Entry 7YXJ (X-ray diffraction, 2.45 A resolution); this record covers chains A and B.

# Chain A (and B)
Molecule: GH14974p
From: Drosophila melanogaster
Notes: EC 1.14.11.-; chain B of this document is another copy of the same molecule, construct and numbering; everything in this record applies to it too
UniProtKB: Q9VU77 (Q9VU77_DROME); residue numbers follow UniProt; this construct covers 1-316
Sequence (322 residues; numbered -5 to 316; the number before each row is that of its first residue; numbers below 1 keep their minus sign (Gly-5 is residue -5)):
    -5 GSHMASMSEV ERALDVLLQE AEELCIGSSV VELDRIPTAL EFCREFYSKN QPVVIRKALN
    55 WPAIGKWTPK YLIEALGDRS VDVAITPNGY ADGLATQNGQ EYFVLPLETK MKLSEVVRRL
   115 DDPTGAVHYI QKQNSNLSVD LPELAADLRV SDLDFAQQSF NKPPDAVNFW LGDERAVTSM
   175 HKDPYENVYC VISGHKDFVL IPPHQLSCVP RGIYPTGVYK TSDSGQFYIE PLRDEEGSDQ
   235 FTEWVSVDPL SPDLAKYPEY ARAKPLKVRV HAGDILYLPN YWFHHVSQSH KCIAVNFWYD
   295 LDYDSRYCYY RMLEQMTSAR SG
Not modelled in the structure: -5 to 0, 313-316 (chain B: -5 to -1, 130-133, 313-316)
Construct notes: expression tag (-5 to 0)
Modified positions: Cys19 (S-hydroxycysteine; CSO)
Metal / ion sites: Mn2+: His175, Asp177, His278 (together with pyridine-2,4-dicarboxylic acid)
Small-molecule neighbours: pyridine-2,4-dicarboxylic acid (PD2): Tyr123, Trp164, Thr172, His175, Asp177, Asn181, Tyr183, Lys190, His278, Val280, Asn290, Trp292
UniProt features mapped onto this chain:
  - binding site (2-oxoglutarate): Tyr123, Thr172, Asn181, Tyr183, Lys190, Trp292
  - binding site (succinate): Tyr123, Tyr183, Lys190
  - binding site (Fe cation): His175, Asp177, His278
  - modified residue: Cys19 (Cysteine sulfenic acid (-SOH))
Reported in the primary citation:
  - Mn2+ coordination: His175, Asp177

# How chain A and chain B interact
Contacting residue pairs - 73 pairs, chain A then chain B:
  Glu3(A) - Val4(B)
  Val4(A) - Glu3(B)
  Ala7(A) - Met306(B)
  Ala7(A) - Met310(B)  hydrophobic
  Val10(A) - Arg305(B)
  Val10(A) - Met306(B)
  Val10(A) - Gln309(B)
  Leu11(A) - Cys302(B)  hydrophobic
  Leu11(A) - Tyr303(B)  hydrophobic
  Leu11(A) - Met306(B)  hydrophobic
  Glu14(A) - Tyr301(B)
  Glu14(A) - Cys302(B)
  Glu14(A) - Arg305(B)  salt bridge
  Ala15(A) - Cys302(B)  hydrophobic
  Leu18(A) - Tyr297(B)  hydrophobic
  Leu18(A) - Tyr301(B)  hydrophobic
  Ile20(A) - Tyr297(B)
  Ile20(A) - Asp298(B)
  Ile20(A) - Ser299(B)
  Ile20(A) - Cys302(B)  hydrophobic
  Ala33(A) - Leu34(B)
  Leu34(A) - Ala33(B)
  Leu34(A) - Leu34(B)
  Leu34(A) - Gln152(B)
  Cys37(A) - Leu34(B)  hydrophobic
  Cys37(A) - Cys37(B)  hydrophobic
  Cys37(A) - Arg38(B)
  Arg38(A) - Cys37(B)
  Arg38(A) - Gln152(B)  hydrogen bond (side chain-backbone)
  Arg38(A) - Ser153(B)
  Arg38(A) - Asn155(B)
  Tyr41(A) - Ser42(B)
  Tyr41(A) - Lys43(B)  hydrogen bond
  Ser42(A) - Ser42(B)
  Lys43(A) - Tyr41(B)  hydrogen bond
  Lys43(A) - Asp296(B)
  Lys43(A) - Asp298(B)
  Gln152(A) - Leu34(B)
  Gln152(A) - Arg38(B)  hydrogen bond (backbone-side chain)
  Ser153(A) - Arg38(B)
  Asn155(A) - Arg38(B)
  His198(A) - Tyr303(B)
  Asp296(A) - Lys43(B)
  Tyr297(A) - Leu18(B)  hydrophobic
  Asp298(A) - Ile20(B)
  Asp298(A) - Arg300(B)  salt bridge
  Ser299(A) - Arg300(B)
  Arg300(A) - Ser42(B)
  Arg300(A) - Asp298(B)  salt bridge
  Arg300(A) - Ser299(B)
  Arg300(A) - Arg300(B)
  Tyr301(A) - Glu14(B)
  Tyr301(A) - Leu18(B)  hydrophobic
  Cys302(A) - Leu11(B)  hydrophobic
  Cys302(A) - Glu14(B)
  Cys302(A) - Ala15(B)  hydrophobic
  Cys302(A) - Ile20(B)  hydrophobic
  Tyr303(A) - Leu11(B)  hydrophobic
  Tyr303(A) - His198(B)
  Tyr303(A) - Tyr303(B)  hydrophobic
  Tyr303(A) - Leu307(B)
  Arg305(A) - Val10(B)
  Arg305(A) - Glu14(B)  salt bridge
  Met306(A) - Ala7(B)
  Met306(A) - Val10(B)
  Met306(A) - Leu11(B)  hydrophobic
  Met306(A) - Met306(B)  hydrophobic
  Met306(A) - Met310(B)  hydrophobic
  Gln309(A) - Arg6(B)
  Gln309(A) - Ala7(B)
  Gln309(A) - Val10(B)
  Met310(A) - Ala7(B)  hydrophobic
  Met310(A) - Met306(B)  hydrophobic
Other interface residues (no listed pair), chain A (38 interface residues in all): Ser2, Arg6, Leu8, Pro197, Tyr304, Leu307
Other interface residues (no listed pair), chain B (38 interface residues in all): Leu8, Glu39, Pro197, Tyr304

# Overview
Chain A and chain B each contribute 38 residues to their interface; the contacts include 4 hydrogen bonds and
4 salt bridges. Among the polar pairs are Glu14(A)-Arg305(B), Asp298(A)-Arg300(B) and Arg38(A)-Gln152(B).
Bound to chain A: pyridine-2,4-dicarboxylic acid. From the paper: Mn2+ coordination by His175(A) and
Asp177(A).
Both chains are GH14974p (Drosophila melanogaster). Entry 7YXJ (Drosophila melanogaster JMJD7 (dmJMJD7) in
complex with Mn and 2,4-PDCA) was determined by X-ray diffraction together with 7YXH, 7YXI, 7YXK and 7YXL from
the same study.
